PDB entry 8VJ9 | electron microscopy, 3.30 A resolution | chains H and L of the 4 polymer chains in the assembly

Chain H:
Name: Fab7 heavy chain
Organism: synthetic construct
Chain sequence (240 residues; numbered 1 to 240; the number before each row is that of its first residue):
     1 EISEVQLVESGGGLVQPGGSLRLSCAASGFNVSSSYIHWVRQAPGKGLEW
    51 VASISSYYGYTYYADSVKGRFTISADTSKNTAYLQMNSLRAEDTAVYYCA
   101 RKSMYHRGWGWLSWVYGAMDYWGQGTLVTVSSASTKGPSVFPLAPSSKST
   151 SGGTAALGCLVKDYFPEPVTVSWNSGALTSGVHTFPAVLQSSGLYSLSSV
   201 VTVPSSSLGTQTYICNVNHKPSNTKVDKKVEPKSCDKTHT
Disordered / not traced: 1-3, 146-153, 175-179, 209-211, 232-240
Disulfides: C25-C99, C159-C215

Chain L:
Name: Fab7 light chain
Organism: synthetic construct
Chain sequence (215 residues; row label = number of the first residue in the row):
     1 SDIQMTQSPSSLSASVGDRVTITCRASQSVSSAVAWYQQKPGKAPKLLIY
    51 SASSLYSGVPSRFSGSRSGTDFTLTISSLQPEDFATYYCQQSYYYPITFG
   101 QGTKVEIKRTVAAPSVFIFPPSDSQLKSGTASVVCLLNNFYPREAKVQWK
   151 VDNALQSGNSQESVTEQDSKDSTYSLSSTLTLSKADYEKHKVYACEVTHQ
   201 GLSSPVTKSFNRGEC
Disordered / not traced: 1, 152-158, 213-215
Disulfides: C24-C89, C135-C195

Interface between chain H and chain L:
Pairs across the interface (64; chain H residue first):
  H38(H) with Y95(L)
  V40(H) with F99(L), hydrophobic
  Q42(H) with Q39(L), hydrogen bond; Y88(L), hydrogen bond
  K46(H) with Y88(L), hydrogen bond (backbone-side chain)
  G47(H) with Y88(L)
  L48(H) with P45(L), hydrophobic; Y88(L); F99(L), hydrophobic
  E49(H) with F99(L)
  W50(H) with Y95(L), hydrophobic; P96(L), hydrophobic; I97(L); F99(L)
  Y62(H) with Y95(L), hydrophobic
  Y98(H) with Q39(L), hydrogen bond; A44(L), hydrophobic; P45(L)
  V115(H) with S92(L), hydrogen bond (backbone-side chain)
  Y116(H) with S92(L), hydrogen bond (backbone-side chain); Y93(L); Y95(L), hydrophobic
  G117(H) with S92(L), hydrogen bond (backbone-side chain)
  A118(H) with A35(L), hydrophobic; Y37(L); L47(L), hydrophobic; Y50(L), hydrophobic
  M119(H) with Y37(L), hydrogen bond (backbone-side chain); Q90(L); I97(L), hydrophobic
  D120(H) with L47(L); Y56(L)
  W122(H) with P45(L), hydrogen bond (side chain-backbone)
  G123(H) with A44(L)
  F141(H) with Q125(L)
  P142(H) with S122(L), hydrogen bond (backbone-side chain)
  L143(H) with F119(L), hydrophobic; V134(L), hydrophobic
  A144(H) with F119(L)
  T154(H) with F117(L)
  A156(H) with F117(L), hydrophobic; F119(L)
  L157(H) with F119(L), hydrophobic
  L160(H) with Q125(L); S132(L)
  K162(H) with S132(L); T181(L)
  H183(H) with N138(L); D168(L), salt bridge; S175(L), hydrogen bond
  T184(H) with T165(L)
  F185(H) with L136(L), hydrophobic; S163(L); T165(L); S175(L); L176(L); S177(L)
  P186(H) with S163(L), hydrogen bond (backbone-side chain); T165(L)
  V188(H) with S163(L)
  Q190(H) with Q161(L)
  V200(H) with L136(L), hydrophobic
  T202(H) with F117(L)
  K228(H) with S124(L)
Other interface residues (no listed pair), chain H (45 interface residues in all): Y36, Y63, A64, D65, Y121, P145, G181, L189, S198
Other interface residues (no listed pair), chain L (46 interface residues in all): D2, G42, K43, K46, I49, Y94, P120, S128, T130, N139, V164, K170, T179

Summary:
45 residues of chain H and 46 residues of chain L are in contact; the contacts include 12 hydrogen bonds and 1
salt bridge. Among the polar pairs are H183(H)-D168(L), Q42(H)-Q39(L) and Q42(H)-Y88(L).
Chain H is Fab7 heavy chain and chain L is Fab7 light chain, both from synthetic construct; the structure,
CryoEM structure of human ACKR3 phosphorylated by GRK5 in complex with Arrestin3 variant with the C ..., was
determined by electron microscopy together with 9E82, 8TII, 8TIL, 8TIN and 8TIO from the same study.
